PDB entry 7A9J | X-ray diffraction, 1.72 A resolution | chain A

[Chain A]
Molecule: Cfl
Organism: Pectobacterium brasiliense
UniProt: M4GWN4 (M4GWN4_9GAMM); residues 1-516 here = UniProt positions 1-516
Sequence (537 residues; numbered -20 to 516; the number before each row is that of its first residue; numbers below 1 keep their minus sign (Met-20 is residue -20)):
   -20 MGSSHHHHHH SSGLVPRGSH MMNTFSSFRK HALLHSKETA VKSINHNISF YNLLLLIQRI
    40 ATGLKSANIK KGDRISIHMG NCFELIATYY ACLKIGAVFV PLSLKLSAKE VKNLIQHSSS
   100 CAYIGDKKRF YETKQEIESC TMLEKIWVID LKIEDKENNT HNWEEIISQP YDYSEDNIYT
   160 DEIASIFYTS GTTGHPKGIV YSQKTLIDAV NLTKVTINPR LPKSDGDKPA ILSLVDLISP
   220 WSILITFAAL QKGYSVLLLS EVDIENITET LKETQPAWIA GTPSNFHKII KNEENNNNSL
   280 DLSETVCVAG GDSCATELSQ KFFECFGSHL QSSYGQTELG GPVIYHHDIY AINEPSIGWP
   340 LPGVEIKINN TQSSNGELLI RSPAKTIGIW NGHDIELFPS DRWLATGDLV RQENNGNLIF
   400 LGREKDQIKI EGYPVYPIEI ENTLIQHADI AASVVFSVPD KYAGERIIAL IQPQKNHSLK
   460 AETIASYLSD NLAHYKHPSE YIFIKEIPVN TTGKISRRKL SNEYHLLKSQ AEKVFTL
Unresolved in the structure: -20 to 0, 169-174, 204-206, 490-493
Sequence notes: initiating methionine (-20); expression tag (-19 to 0); engineered mutation Gly395 (Arg in M4GWN4)
Small-molecule neighbours: R4Z (6-ethyl-1-oxidanylidene-indene-4-carboxylic acid): Tyr180, Pro219, Trp220, Leu223, Gly289, Gly290, Ser312, Tyr313, Gly314, Gln315, Thr316, Gly319, Gly320, Pro321
Reported in the primary citation:
  - mutagenesis - A294P/R395G: increased stability
  - mutagenesis - A294P/R395G: increased catalytic activity

[Summary]
Bound to chain A: compound R4Z. The paper reports that A294P/R395G increase stability; A294P/R395G increase
catalytic activity.
Chain A is Cfl (Pectobacterium brasiliense); the structure, Crystal structure of the R395G mutant form of
Coronafacic Acid Ligase from Pectobacterium brasiliense, was determined by X-ray diffraction, deposited
together with 7A9I.
